8GPU - chains O and R of the 18 polymer chains in the assembly; structure by X-ray diffraction, 2.79 A resolution.

== Chain O (and R) ==
Molecule: YD6Fab_L
Organism: Homo sapiens
Notes: chain R of this document is another copy of the same molecule, construct and numbering; everything in this record applies to it too
Chain sequence (217 residues; row label = number of the first residue in the row):
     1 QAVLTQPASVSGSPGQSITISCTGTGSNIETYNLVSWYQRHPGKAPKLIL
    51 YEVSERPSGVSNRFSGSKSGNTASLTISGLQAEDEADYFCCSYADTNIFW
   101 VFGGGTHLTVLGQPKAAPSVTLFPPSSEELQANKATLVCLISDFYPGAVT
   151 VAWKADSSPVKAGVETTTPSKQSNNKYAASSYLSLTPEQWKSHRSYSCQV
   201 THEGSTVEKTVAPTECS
Cystine bridges: Cys-22/Cys-90, Cys-139/Cys-198

== Interface between chain O and chain R ==
Contacting residue pairs - 9 pairs, chain O then chain R:
  Asn-71(O) / Thr-25(R)
  Asn-71(O) / Gly-26(R)
  Lys-115(O) / Ser-157(R)  hydrogen bond (side chain-backbone)
  Glu-203(O) / Lys-154(R)
  Glu-203(O) / Ser-157(R)
  Gly-204(O) / Gln-199(R)
  Ser-205(O) / Gln-199(R)
  Ser-205(O) / Glu-208(R)
  Thr-206(O) / Glu-208(R)  hydrogen bond (backbone-side chain)
Also at the interface, not in a pair above, chain R (8 interface residues in all): Ser-158, Thr-206

== In short ==
6 residues of chain O face 8 of chain R across their interface; the contacts include 2 hydrogen bonds. Among
the polar pairs are Lys-115(O)/Ser-157(R) and Thr-206(O)/Glu-208(R).
Both chains are YD6Fab_L (Homo sapiens). Entry 8GPU (YFV_E_YD6Fab_prefusion) was determined by X-ray
diffraction (same publication as 8GPT).
